PDB entry 4QZE | X-ray diffraction, 2.25 A resolution | chains A and T of the 4 polymer chains in the assembly

[Chain A]
Molecule: DNA nucleotidylexotransferase
Source organism: Mus musculus
Notes: EC 2.7.7.31
UniProtKB: P09838 (TDT_MOUSE); the construct lacks a stretch of the UniProt sequence, so the offset changes along the chain: 132-482 = UniProt 132-482; 483-510 = UniProt 503-530
Sequence (400 residues; each row starts with the number of its first residue):
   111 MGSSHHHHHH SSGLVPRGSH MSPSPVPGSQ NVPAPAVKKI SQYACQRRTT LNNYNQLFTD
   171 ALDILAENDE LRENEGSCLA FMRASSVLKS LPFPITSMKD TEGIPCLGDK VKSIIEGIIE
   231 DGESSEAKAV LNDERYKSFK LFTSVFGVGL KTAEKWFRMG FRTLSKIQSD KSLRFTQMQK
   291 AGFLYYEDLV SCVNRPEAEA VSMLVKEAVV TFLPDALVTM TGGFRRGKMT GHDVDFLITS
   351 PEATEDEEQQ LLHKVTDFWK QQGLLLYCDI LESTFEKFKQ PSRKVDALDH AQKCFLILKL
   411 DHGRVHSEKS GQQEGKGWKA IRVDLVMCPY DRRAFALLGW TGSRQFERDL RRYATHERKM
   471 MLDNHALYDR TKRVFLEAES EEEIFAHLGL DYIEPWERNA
Not modelled in the structure: 111-147, 382-401, 417-424
Sequence notes: expression tag (111-131); engineered mutation Ala401 (Phe in P09838)
Bound ions: Na+: Thr253, Val255, Val258 (shared with 1 residue of chain U); Mg2+ site 1: Asp343, Asp345 (together with 2',3'-dideoxycytidine 5'-triphosphate); Mg2+ site 2: Asp343, Asp345, Asp434 (together with 2',3'-dideoxycytidine 5'-triphosphate)
Small-molecule neighbours: 2',3'-dideoxycytidine 5'-triphosphate (DCT): Gly332, Gly333, Arg336, Lys338, Thr340, Gly341, His342, Asp343, Asp345, Gly449, Trp450, Thr451, Gly452, Ser453, Arg454, Glu457, Arg461
Curated features (UniProtKB/Swiss-Prot):
  - region: Val258 to Thr262 (Involved in DNA binding)
  - binding site (a 2'-deoxyribonucleoside 5'-triphosphate): Gly333 to Lys338, His342 to Asp345, Gly449, Trp450
  - binding site (Mg(2+)): Asp343, Asp345, Asp434
  - modified residue: Ser134 (Phosphoserine)
From the paper describing this entry:
  - conformationally variable residues (order/disorder transition): Asp396 to Leu398, Asp399, Lys403
  - mutagenesis - F401A: abolished catalytic activity on in trans
  - mutagenesis - L398A, F405A: decreased catalytic activity
  - mutagenesis - R461A: abolished catalytic activity

[Chain T]
Molecule: 8-nt DNA strand
Sequence (8 nucleotides; row label = number of the first residue in the row):
     1 TTTTTGGG

[How chain A and chain T interact]
Pairs across the interface (16):
  Leu189(A) - DT5(T)  phosphate contact
  Leu189(A) - DG6(T)  phosphate contact
  Arg193(A) - DT5(T)  hydrogen bond to the phosphate
  Arg454(A) - DG6(T)  hydrogen bond to the base
  Glu457(A) - DG6(T)  base contact
  Arg458(A) - DG6(T)  salt bridge to the phosphate
  Arg461(A) - DG6(T)  hydrogen bond to the base
  Arg461(A) - DG7(T)  sugar contact
  Arg462(A) - DT5(T)  phosphate contact
  Arg462(A) - DG6(T)  sugar contact
  Thr465(A) - DG7(T)  hydrogen bond to the phosphate
  His466(A) - DT4(T)  phosphate contact
  His466(A) - DT5(T)  salt bridge to the phosphate
  Met471(A) - DG7(T)  phosphate contact
  Met471(A) - DG8(T)  phosphate contact
  Leu472(A) - DG7(T)  sugar contact
Also at the interface, not in a pair above, chain A (12 interface residues in all): Gly186

[Overview]
Chain A and chain T form an interface of 12 and 5 residues respectively; the contacts include 4 hydrogen bonds
and 2 salt bridges. Among the polar pairs are Arg454(A)-DG6(T), Arg461(A)-DG6(T) and Arg193(A)-DT5(T). The
paper reports that L398A and F405A of chain A reduce catalytic activity; conformational variability at
Asp396(A), Asp399(A) and Lys403(A); 4 substitutions were tested in all.
Here chain A is DNA nucleotidylexotransferase (Mus musculus) and chain T is an 8-nt DNA strand. Entry 4QZE
(Mouse Tdt, F401A mutant, in complex with a DSB substrate, C-G base pair) was determined by X-ray diffraction
together with 4QZ8, 4QZ9, 4QZA, 4QZB, 4QZC, 4QZD and 4 further entries from the same study.
